5TS0 - chains L and V of the 28 polymer chains in the assembly; structure by X-ray diffraction, 2.85 A resolution.

== Chain L (and V) ==
Name: Proteasome subunit beta
From: Mycobacterium tuberculosis
Notes: EC 3.4.25.1; chain V of this document is another copy of the same molecule, construct and numbering; everything in this record applies to it too
UniProtKB: A5U4D6 (PSB_MYCTA); residues 1-234 here correspond to UniProt positions 58-291 (UniProt number = residue number + 57)
Amino-acid sequence (240 residues; numbered 1 to 240; the number before each row is that of its first residue):
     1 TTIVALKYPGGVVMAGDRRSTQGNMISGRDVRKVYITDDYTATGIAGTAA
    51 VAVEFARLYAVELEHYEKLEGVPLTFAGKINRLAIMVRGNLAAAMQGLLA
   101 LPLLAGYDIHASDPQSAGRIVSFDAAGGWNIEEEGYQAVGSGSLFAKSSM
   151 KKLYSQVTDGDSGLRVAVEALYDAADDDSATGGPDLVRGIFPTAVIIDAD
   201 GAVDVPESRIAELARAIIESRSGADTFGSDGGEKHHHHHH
Not modelled in the structure: 224-240
Differences from the reference sequence: expression tag (235-240)
Small-molecule neighbours:
  - 7J1 ((2S)-N-{(2S)-3-methoxy-1-[(naphthalen-1-ylmethyl)amino]-1-oxopropan-2-yl}-4-oxo-2-[(3-phenylpropanoyl)amino]-4-(1H-pyrrol-1-yl)butanamide (non-preferred name)), molecule 1: Thr1, Arg19, Ser20, Thr21, Gln22, Ser27, Val31, Arg32, Lys33, Tyr35, Ile45, Gly47, Thr48, Ala49, Ala52, Val53, Leu98
  - 7J1, molecule 2: Leu91, Met95, Ser122, Phe123, Asp124, Ala125, Ala126, Gly128, Trp129, Asn130
Curated features (UniProtKB/Swiss-Prot):
  - active site: Thr1 (Nucleophile)
Reported in the primary citation:
  - binding site for 7J1: Ser20, Thr21, Gln22, Ser27, Gly47, Ala49, Leu91, Met95, Leu98, Asp124, Ala125, Ala126
  - catalytic residues: Thr1 (citing earlier work)
  - specificity-determining residues: Ser20, Gln22, Ser27, Ala125 (proposed by the authors, not directly observed)

== Chain L / chain V interface ==
Contacting residue pairs - 21 pairs, chain L then chain V:
  Leu144(L) - Leu144(V)  hydrophobic
  Leu144(L) - Phe145(V)  hydrophobic
  Phe145(L) - Ser148(V)
  Ser148(L) - Phe145(V)
  Ser148(L) - Ser148(V)
  Ser149(L) - Lys152(V)
  Lys151(L) - Asp173(V)  salt bridge
  Lys151(L) - Asp176(V)  salt bridge
  Lys151(L) - Asp177(V)  salt bridge
  Lys151(L) - Arg221(V)
  Lys152(L) - Ser149(V)  hydrogen bond
  Lys152(L) - Lys152(V)
  Lys152(L) - Leu153(V)
  Lys152(L) - Asp173(V)  salt bridge
  Lys152(L) - Arg221(V)
  Leu153(L) - Lys152(V)
  Asp173(L) - Lys151(V)  salt bridge
  Asp173(L) - Lys152(V)  salt bridge
  Asp176(L) - Lys151(V)  salt bridge
  Asp177(L) - Lys151(V)  salt bridge
  Arg221(L) - Lys152(V)
Also at the interface, not in a pair above, chain V (12 interface residues in all): Glu169

== Overview ==
Chain L and chain V form an interface of 11 and 12 residues respectively; the contacts include 1 hydrogen bond
and 8 salt bridges. Polar pairs include Lys151(L)-Asp173(V), Lys151(L)-Asp176(V) and Lys151(L)-Asp177(V).
Bound to chain L: compound 7J1. The paper reports the catalytic residue Thr1(L); a binding site for 7J1 at
Ser20(L), Thr21(L) and Gln22(L) among others.
Chain L and chain V are both Proteasome subunit beta (Mycobacterium tuberculosis); the structure, Structure of
Mycobacterium tuberculosis proteasome in complex with N,C-capped dipeptide PKS2208, was determined by X-ray
diffraction together with 5THO, 5TRG, 5TRR, 5TRS and 5TRY from the same study.
